4R9K - chains A and B; structure by X-ray diffraction, 1.50 A resolution.

# Chain A (and B)
Molecule: Limonene-1,2-epoxide hydrolase
Source organism: Rhodococcus erythropolis
Notes: EC 3.3.2.8; chain B of this document is another copy of the same molecule, construct and numbering; everything in this record applies to it too
Reference sequence: Q9ZAG3 (LIMA_RHOER); numbering as in UniProt (aligned over 3-149)
Amino-acid sequence (174 residues; each row starts with the number of its first residue):
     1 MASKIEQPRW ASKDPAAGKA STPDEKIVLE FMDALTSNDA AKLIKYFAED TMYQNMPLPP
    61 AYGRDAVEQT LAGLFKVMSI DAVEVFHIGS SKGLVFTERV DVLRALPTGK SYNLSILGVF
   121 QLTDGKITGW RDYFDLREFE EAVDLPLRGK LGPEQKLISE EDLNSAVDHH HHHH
Unresolved in the structure: 1-4, 149-174 (chain B: 1-4, 160-174)
Sequence notes: expression tag (1-2, 150-174); engineered mutation Pro15 (Ser in Q9ZAG3), Lys19 (Ala in Q9ZAG3), Lys45 (Glu in Q9ZAG3), Lys76 (Thr in Q9ZAG3), Val85 (Thr in Q9ZAG3), Lys92 (Asn in Q9ZAG3), Phe96 (Tyr in Q9ZAG3), Asp124 (Glu in Q9ZAG3)
Ligand contacts: (2R)-2-hydroxyhexanamide (HYH): Tyr53, Asn55, Leu58, Leu74, Met78, Ile80, Arg99, Asp101, Leu103, Leu114, Ile116, Trp130, Asp132, Phe134, Leu136, Phe139
Reported in the primary citation:
  - mutagenesis - S15P, S15P/A19K/E45K/T76K/T85V/N92K/Y96F/E124D, A19K, E45K, T76K, T85V, N92K, Y96F: increased stability (citing earlier work)
  - mutagenesis - E124D: increased stability
  - mutagenesis - E45K: decreased expression (citing earlier work)
  - catalytic residues: Tyr53, Asn55, Arg99, Asp101, Asp132
  - binding site for (2R)-2-hydroxyhexanamide: Arg99, Asp101, Asp132
  - self-association interface (contacts with another copy of this molecule): His87 to Arg99, Ile116 to Gln121, Arg131 to Asp135

# Chain A / chain B interface
Residue-residue contacts (74):
  Arg9(A) - Tyr62(B)
  Trp10(A) - Met52(B)
  Trp10(A) - Tyr62(B)
  Trp10(A) - Gln121(B)  hydrogen bond (backbone-side chain)
  Trp10(A) - Arg131(B)
  Trp10(A) - Tyr133(B)
  Ala11(A) - Gln121(B)
  Ser12(A) - Leu94(B)
  Ser12(A) - Gln121(B)  hydrogen bond
  Met52(A) - Trp10(B)
  Pro57(A) - Asp135(B)
  Pro57(A) - Glu138(B)
  Tyr62(A) - Arg9(B)
  Tyr62(A) - Trp10(B)
  His87(A) - Leu94(B)
  His87(A) - Gln121(B)
  His87(A) - Arg131(B)
  Ile88(A) - Ser91(B)  hydrogen bond (backbone-side chain)
  Gly89(A) - Ser90(B)
  Gly89(A) - Ser91(B)
  Gly89(A) - Phe96(B)
  Ser90(A) - Gly89(B)
  Ser90(A) - Ser90(B)  hydrogen bond (backbone-backbone)
  Ser91(A) - Ile88(B)  hydrogen bond (side chain-backbone)
  Ser91(A) - Gly89(B)
  Leu94(A) - Ser12(B)
  Leu94(A) - Ala17(B)
  Leu94(A) - His87(B)
  Phe96(A) - Gly89(B)
  Phe96(A) - Phe96(B)  hydrophobic
  Phe96(A) - Leu117(B)  hydrophobic
  Glu98(A) - Val119(B)
  Glu98(A) - Arg131(B)  salt bridge
  Glu98(A) - Tyr133(B)  hydrogen bond
  Ser115(A) - Tyr133(B)
  Ile116(A) - Tyr133(B)
  Leu117(A) - Phe96(B)  hydrophobic
  Leu117(A) - Leu117(B)
  Leu117(A) - Gly118(B)
  Leu117(A) - Val119(B)
  Leu117(A) - Tyr133(B)  hydrophobic
  Gly118(A) - Leu117(B)
  Val119(A) - Glu98(B)
  Val119(A) - Leu117(B)
  Gln121(A) - Trp10(B)  hydrogen bond (side chain-backbone)
  Gln121(A) - Ala11(B)
  Gln121(A) - Ser12(B)  hydrogen bond
  Gln121(A) - His87(B)
  Arg131(A) - Trp10(B)
  Arg131(A) - His87(B)
  Arg131(A) - Glu98(B)  salt bridge
  Tyr133(A) - Trp10(B)
  Tyr133(A) - Glu98(B)  hydrogen bond
  Tyr133(A) - Ser115(B)
  Tyr133(A) - Ile116(B)
  Tyr133(A) - Leu117(B)  hydrophobic
  Tyr133(A) - Tyr133(B)
  Phe134(A) - Phe134(B)
  Phe134(A) - Asp135(B)
  Asp135(A) - Pro57(B)
  Asp135(A) - Phe134(B)
  Asp135(A) - Asp135(B)
  Asp135(A) - Leu136(B)  hydrogen bond (side chain-backbone)
  Leu136(A) - Asp135(B)  hydrogen bond (backbone-side chain)
  Leu136(A) - Arg137(B)
  Arg137(A) - Leu136(B)
  Arg137(A) - Arg137(B)
  Arg137(A) - Glu140(B)  salt bridge
  Arg137(A) - Arg148(B)
  Glu138(A) - Pro57(B)
  Glu140(A) - Arg137(B)  salt bridge
  Glu141(A) - Arg148(B)  salt bridge
  Arg148(A) - Arg137(B)
  Arg148(A) - Glu141(B)  salt bridge
Also at the interface, not in a pair above, chain A (36 interface residues in all): Ala17, Glu25, Gln54, Met56, Lys92
Also at the interface, not in a pair above, chain B (35 interface residues in all): Asp14, Gln54, Met56

# Summary
Chain A and chain B form an interface of 36 and 35 residues respectively, with 11 hydrogen bonds and 6 salt
bridges. Polar pairs include Glu98(A)-Arg131(B), Arg137(A)-Glu140(B) and Glu141(A)-Arg148(B). The paper
reports catalytic residues Tyr53(A), Asn55(A) and Arg99(A) among others; S15P,
S15P/A19K/E45K/T76K/T85V/N92K/Y96F/E124D and A19K of chain A, among others, increase stability; 9
substitutions were tested in all.
Both chains are Limonene-1,2-epoxide hydrolase (Rhodococcus erythropolis). Entry 4R9K (Structure of
thermostable eightfold mutant of limonene epoxide hydrolase from Rhodococcus erythropolis) was determined by
X-ray diffraction, deposited together with 4R9L.
